Entry 1FG9 (X-ray diffraction, 2.90 A resolution); this record covers chains A and D of the 5 polymer chains in the assembly.

== Chain A ==
Name: Interferon gamma
Source organism: Homo sapiens
Notes: fragment: 10 c-terminal residues deleted
Reference sequence: P01579 (IFNG_HUMAN); residues 1-133 here correspond to UniProt positions 24-156 (UniProt number = residue number + 23)
Sequence (134 residues; each row starts with the number of its first residue; numbering starts at 0):
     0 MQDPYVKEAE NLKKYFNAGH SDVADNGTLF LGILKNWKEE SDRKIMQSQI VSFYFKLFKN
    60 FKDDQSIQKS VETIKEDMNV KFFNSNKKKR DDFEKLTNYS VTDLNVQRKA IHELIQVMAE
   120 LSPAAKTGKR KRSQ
Unresolved in the structure: 127-133
Differences from the reference sequence: initiating methionine (0)
UniProt features mapped onto this chain:
  - modified residue: Gln-1 (Pyrrolidone carboxylic acid)
  - glycosylation (N-linked (GlcNAc...) asparagine): Asn-25, Asn-97

== Chain D ==
Name: Interferon-gamma receptor alpha chain
Source organism: Homo sapiens
Notes: fragment: extracellular domain
Reference sequence: P15260 (INGR1_HUMAN); residues 1-245 here correspond to UniProt positions 18-262 (UniProt number = residue number + 17)
Sequence (245 residues; numbered 1 to 245; the number before each row is that of its first residue):
     1 EMGTADLGPS SVPTPTNVTI ESYNMNPIVY WEYQIMPQVP VFTVEVKNYG VKNSEWIDAC
    61 INISHHYCNI SDHVGDPSNS LWVRVKARVG QKESAYAKSE EFAVCRDGKI GPPKLDIRKE
   121 EKQIMIDIFH PSVFVNGDEQ EVDYDPETTC YIRVYNVYVR MNGSEIQYKI LTQKEDDCDE
   181 IQCQLAIPVS SLNSQYCVSA EGVLHVWGVT TEKSKEVCIT IFNSSIKGSL WIPVVAALLL
   241 FLVLS
Unresolved in the structure: 1-10, 142-147, 222-245
Disulfide bonds: Cys-60/Cys-68, Cys-105/Cys-150, Cys-178/Cys-183, Cys-197/Cys-218
UniProt features mapped onto this chain:
  - glycosylation (N-linked (GlcNAc...) asparagine): Asn-17, Asn-62, Asn-69, Asn-162, Asn-223

== Interface between chain A and chain D ==
Contacting residue pairs - 14 pairs, chain A then chain D:
  Lys-108(A) / Tyr-49(D)  hydrogen bond
  His-111(A) / Tyr-49(D)
  His-111(A) / Ser-80(D)
  His-111(A) / Trp-82(D)
  His-111(A) / Glu-101(D)  salt bridge
  Glu-112(A) / Tyr-49(D)  hydrogen bond
  Ile-114(A) / Val-206(D)  hydrophobic
  Gln-115(A) / Ser-78(D)
  Gln-115(A) / Asn-79(D)  hydrogen bond
  Ala-118(A) / His-205(D)  hydrogen bond (backbone-side chain)
  Ala-118(A) / Val-206(D)  hydrophobic
  Glu-119(A) / Thr-149(D)
  Lys-125(A) / Gln-173(D)  hydrogen bond (side chain-backbone)
  Lys-125(A) / Glu-175(D)  hydrogen bond (side chain-backbone)
Interface residues without a listed pair, chain D (13 interface residues in all): Lys-174, Asp-176

== Summary ==
Chain A and chain D form an interface of 8 and 13 residues respectively, with 6 hydrogen bonds and 1 salt
bridge. Among the polar pairs are His-111(A)/Glu-101(D), Lys-108(A)/Tyr-49(D) and Glu-112(A)/Tyr-49(D).
Here chain A is Interferon gamma and chain D is Interferon-gamma receptor alpha chain, both from Homo sapiens.
Entry 1FG9 (3:1 complex of interferon-gamma receptor with interferon-gamma dimer) was determined by X-ray
diffraction.
